PDB entry 7DBD | X-ray diffraction, 3.09 A resolution | chains A and F of the 6 polymer chains in the assembly

# Chain A
Protein: Tubulin alpha-1B chain
From: Sus scrofa
Reference sequence: Q2XVP4 (TBA1B_PIG); residues 1-451 here = UniProt positions 1-451
Amino-acid sequence (451 residues; row label = number of the first residue in the row):
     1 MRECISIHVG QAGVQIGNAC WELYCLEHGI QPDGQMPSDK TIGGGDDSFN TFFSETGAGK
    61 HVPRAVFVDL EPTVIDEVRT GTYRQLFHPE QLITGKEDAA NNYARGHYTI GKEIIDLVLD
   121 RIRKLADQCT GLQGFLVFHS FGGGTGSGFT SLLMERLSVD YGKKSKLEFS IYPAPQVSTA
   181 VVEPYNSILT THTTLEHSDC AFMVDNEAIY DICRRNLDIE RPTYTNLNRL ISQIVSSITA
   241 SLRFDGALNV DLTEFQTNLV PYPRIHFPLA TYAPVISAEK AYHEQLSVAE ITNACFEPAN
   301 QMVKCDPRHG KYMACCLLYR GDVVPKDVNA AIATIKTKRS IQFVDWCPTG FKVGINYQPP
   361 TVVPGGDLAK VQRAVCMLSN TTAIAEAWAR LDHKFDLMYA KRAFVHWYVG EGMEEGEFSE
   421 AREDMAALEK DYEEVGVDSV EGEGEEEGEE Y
Unresolved in the structure: 439-451
Ion coordination: Ca2+: Asp39, Thr41, Gly44, Glu55
Residues lining bound ligands:
  - GTP (guanosine-5'-triphosphate): Gly10, Gln11, Ala12, Gln15, Ile16, Asp69, Asp98, Ala99, Ala100, Asn101, Ser140, Gly142, Gly143, Gly144, Thr145, Gly146, Ile171, Pro173, Val177, Ser178, Thr179, Glu183, Asn206, Tyr224, Leu227, Asn228, Ile231
  - H0U (N-[5-(5-cyanothiophen-2-yl)-2-methyl-phenyl]-4-methyl-benzenesulfonamide): Asn101, Thr179, Ala180, Val181

# Chain F
Protein: Tubulin tyrosine ligase
From: Gallus gallus
Reference sequence: E1BQ43 (E1BQ43_CHICK); numbering as in UniProt (aligned over 1-378)
Amino-acid sequence (384 residues; row label = number of the first residue in the row):
     1 MYTFVVRDEN SSVYAEVSRL LLATGQWKRL RKDNPRFNLM LGERNRLPFG RLGHEPGLVQ
    61 LVNYYRGADK LCRKASLVKL IKTSPELSES CTWFPESYVI YPTNLKTPVA PAQNGIRHLI
   121 NNTRTDEREV FLAAYNRRRE GREGNVWIAK SSAGAKGEGI LISSEASELL DFIDEQGQVH
   181 VIQKYLEKPL LLEPGHRKFD IRSWVLVDHL YNIYLYREGV LRTSSEPYNS ANFQDKTCHL
   241 TNHCIQKEYS KNYGRYEEGN EMFFEEFNQY LMDALNTTLE NSILLQIKHI IRSCLMCIEP
   301 AISTKHLHYQ SFQLFGFDFM VDEELKVWLI EVNGAPACAQ KLYAELCQGI VDVAISSVFP
   361 LADTGQKTSQ PTSIFIKLHH HHHH
Unresolved in the structure: 104-125, 152-157, 175-178, 363-371, 381-384
Sequence notes: expression tag (379-384)
Residues lining bound ligands: AMP-PCP (ACP; phosphomethylphosphonic acid adenylate ester): Lys74, Ile148, Ile160, Gln183, Lys184, Tyr185, Leu186, Lys198, Asp200, Arg202, His239, Leu240, Thr241, Asn242, Asp318, Met320, Ile330, Glu331, Asn333

# How chain A and chain F interact
Pairs across the interface (18):
  Gln176(A) - Pro56(F)
  Glu207(A) - His54(F)  salt bridge
  Glu297(A) - His306(F)  salt bridge
  Lys304(A) - His54(F)
  Asp306(A) - Leu307(F)
  Arg308(A) - Pro300(F)  hydrogen bond (side chain-backbone)
  Arg308(A) - Ala301(F)  hydrogen bond (side chain-backbone)
  Arg308(A) - Ile302(F)
  Arg308(A) - Ser303(F)  hydrogen bond (side chain-backbone)
  His309(A) - Arg66(F)  hydrogen bond (side chain-backbone)
  His309(A) - Gly67(F)
  His309(A) - Ala301(F)
  Ser340(A) - Ala301(F)
  Glu386(A) - Arg66(F)  salt bridge
  Arg390(A) - Gly50(F)
  Arg390(A) - His54(F)
  His393(A) - Arg51(F)
  Glu433(A) - Arg46(F)  salt bridge
Interface residues without a listed pair, chain A (16 interface residues in all): Pro298, Cys305, Lys338, Asp438
Interface residues without a listed pair, chain F (16 interface residues in all): Gly53, Lys70, His308

# In short
Chain A and chain F each contribute 16 residues to their interface; the contacts include 4 hydrogen bonds and
4 salt bridges. Polar pairs include Glu207(A)-His54(F), Glu297(A)-His306(F) and Glu386(A)-Arg66(F). Ligands of
chain A: GTP and compound H0U. Chain F binds AMP-PCP.
Chain A is Tubulin alpha-1B chain (Sus scrofa) and chain F is Tubulin tyrosine ligase (Gallus gallus); the
structure, 444 in complex with tubulin, was determined by X-ray diffraction.
